6BBM - chains B and V of the 11 polymer chains in the assembly; structure by electron microscopy, 4.10 A resolution (low resolution: residue-level contacts below are approximate; hydrogen-bond / salt-bridge calls are withheld).

[Chain B]
Protein: Replicative DNA helicase
Organism: Escherichia coli O111:NM
Notes: EC 3.6.4.12
Reference sequence: A0A365Q7M1 (A0A365Q7M1_ECOLX); numbering as in UniProt (aligned over 1-471)
Amino-acid sequence (471 residues; each row starts with the number of its first residue):
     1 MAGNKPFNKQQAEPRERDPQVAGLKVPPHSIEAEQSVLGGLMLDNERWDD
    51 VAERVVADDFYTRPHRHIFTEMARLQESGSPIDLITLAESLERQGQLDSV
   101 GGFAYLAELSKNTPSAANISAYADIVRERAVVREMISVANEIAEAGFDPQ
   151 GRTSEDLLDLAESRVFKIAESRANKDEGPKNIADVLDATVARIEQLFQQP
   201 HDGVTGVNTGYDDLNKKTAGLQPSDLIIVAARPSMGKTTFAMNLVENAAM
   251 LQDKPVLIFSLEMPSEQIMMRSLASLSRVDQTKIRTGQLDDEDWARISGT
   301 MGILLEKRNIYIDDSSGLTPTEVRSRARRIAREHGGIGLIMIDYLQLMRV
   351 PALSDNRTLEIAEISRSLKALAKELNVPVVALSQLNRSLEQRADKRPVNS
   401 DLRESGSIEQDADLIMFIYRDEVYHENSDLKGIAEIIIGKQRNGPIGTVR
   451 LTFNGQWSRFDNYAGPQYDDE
Unresolved in the structure: 1-17, 465-471
Residues lining bound ligands: ADP (adenosine-5'-diphosphate): R442, N443, G444
What the authors report for this chain:
  - catalytic residues: E262
  - binding site for ADP: K440, R442

[Chain V]
Protein: Replication protein P
Organism: Escherichia phage lambda
Reference sequence: P03689 (VRPP_LAMBD); residues 1-107 carry their UniProt numbers (107 of 233 residues fall inside the UniProt entry; the rest is not from it)
Amino-acid sequence (233 residues; row label = number of the first residue in the row; X marks 126 residues of unknown identity (built as UNK)):
     1 MKNIAAQMVNFDREQMRRIANNMPEQYDEKPQVQQVAQIINGVFSQLLAT
    51 FPASLANRDQNEVNEIRRQWVLAFRENGITTMEQVNAGMRVARRQNRPFL
   101 PSPGQFVXXXXXXXXXXXXXXXXXXXXXXXXXXXXXXXXXXXXXXXXXXX
   151 XXXXXXXXXXXXXXXXXXXXXXXXXXXXXXXXXXXXXXXXXXXXXXXXXX
   201 XXXXXXXXXXXXXXXXXXXXXXXXXXXXXXXXX
Unresolved in the structure: 1-108

[Chain B / chain V interface]
Chain B residues in contact with chain V, 16 residues: D187, L196, Q391, R392, A393, D394, R396, V398, S400, D429, E435, I437, I446, G447, T448, R450

[Overview]
Chain B and chain V make no direct contact in this assembly. Bound to chain B: ADP. The paper reports the
catalytic residue E262(B); a binding site for ADP at K440(B) and R442(B).
Here chain B is Replicative DNA helicase (Escherichia coli O111:NM) and chain V is Replication protein P
(Escherichia phage lambda). Entry 6BBM (Mechanisms of Opening and Closing of the Bacterial Replicative
Helicase: The DnaB Helicase and Lambda P ...) was determined by electron microscopy.
